PDB entry 1A3H | X-ray diffraction, 1.57 A resolution | chain A

== Chain A ==
Molecule: Endoglucanase
From: Bacillus agaradhaerens
Notes: EC 3.2.1.4; fragment: catalytic core domain
UniProt: O85465 (GUN5_BACAG); residues 4-303 here correspond to UniProt positions 30-329 (UniProt number = residue number + 26)
Sequence (300 residues; row label = number of the first residue in the row):
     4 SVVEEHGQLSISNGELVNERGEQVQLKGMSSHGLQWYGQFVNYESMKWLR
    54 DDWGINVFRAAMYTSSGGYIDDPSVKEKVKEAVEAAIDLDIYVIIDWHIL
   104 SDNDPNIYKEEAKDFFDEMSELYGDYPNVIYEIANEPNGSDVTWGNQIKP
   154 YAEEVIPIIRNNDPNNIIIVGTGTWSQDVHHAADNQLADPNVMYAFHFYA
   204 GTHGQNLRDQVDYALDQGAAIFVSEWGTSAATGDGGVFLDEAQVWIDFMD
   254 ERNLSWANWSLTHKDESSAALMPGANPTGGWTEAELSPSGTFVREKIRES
Swiss-Prot annotation at these positions:
  - active site: Glu139 (Proton donor), Glu228 (Nucleophile)
  - binding site (substrate): His35, Trp39, Tyr40, Tyr66, His101, Tyr202, Ala234, Thr235, Trp262, Lys267 to Glu269

== In short ==
Curated annotation (UniProt) lists active-site residues Glu139 and Glu228 and 12 substrate-binding residues.
Chain A is Endoglucanase (Bacillus agaradhaerens); the structure, Endoglucanase CEL5A from bacillus
agaradherans at 1.6A resolution, was determined by X-ray diffraction (same publication as 2A3H).
